Entry 7Q4W (electron microscopy, 3.78 A resolution); this record covers chains B and C of the 6 polymer chains in the assembly.

== Chain B ==
Molecule: Iron hydrogenase HydB
From: Acetobacterium woodii DSM 1030
Notes: EC 1.12.7.2
UniProt: H6LFG4 (H6LFG4_ACEWD); numbering as in UniProt (aligned over 130-599)
Amino-acid sequence (470 residues; each row starts with the number of its first residue):
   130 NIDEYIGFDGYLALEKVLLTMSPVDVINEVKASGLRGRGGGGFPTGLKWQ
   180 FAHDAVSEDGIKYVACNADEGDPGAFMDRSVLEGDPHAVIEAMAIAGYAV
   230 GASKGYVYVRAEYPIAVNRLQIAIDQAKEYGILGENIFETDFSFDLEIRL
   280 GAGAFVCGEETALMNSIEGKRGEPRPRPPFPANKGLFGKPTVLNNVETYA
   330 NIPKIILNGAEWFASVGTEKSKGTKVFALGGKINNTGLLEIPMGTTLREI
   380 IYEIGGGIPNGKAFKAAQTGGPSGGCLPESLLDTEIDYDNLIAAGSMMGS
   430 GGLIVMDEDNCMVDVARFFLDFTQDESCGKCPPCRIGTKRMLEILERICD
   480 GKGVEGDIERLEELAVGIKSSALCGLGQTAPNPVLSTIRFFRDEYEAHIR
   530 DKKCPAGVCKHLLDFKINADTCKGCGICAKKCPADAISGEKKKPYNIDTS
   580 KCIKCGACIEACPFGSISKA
Bound ions: Zn2+: Cys440, His527, Cys533, Cys538; 4Fe-4S cluster Fe site 1: Cys457, Cys460, Cys463, Cys503; 4Fe-4S cluster Fe site 2: Cys551, Cys554, Cys557, Cys591; 4Fe-4S cluster Fe site 3: Cys561, Cys581, Cys584, Cys587
Small-molecule neighbours:
  - FMN (flavin mononucleotide): Gly166, Arg167, Gly168, Gly169, Gly170, Gly171, Phe172, Asn196, Asp198, Glu199, Gly200, Phe284, Val285, Gly287, Glu288, Glu289, Asn324, Ser429, Gly504, Leu505
  - 4Fe-4S cluster (SF4), molecule 1: Val285, Glu302, Pro303, Ser456, Cys457, Gly458, Lys459, Cys460, Cys463, Arg464, Leu502, Cys503, Gly504, Gly506
  - 4Fe-4S cluster (SF4), molecule 2: Phe544, Lys560, Cys561, Pro562, Ala563, Ala565, Ile566, Cys581, Ile582, Lys583, Cys584, Gly585, Ala586, Cys587
  - 4Fe-4S cluster (SF4), molecule 3: Ile546, Cys551, Lys552, Gly553, Cys554, Gly555, Ile556, Cys557, Tyr574, Ala590, Cys591, Pro592, Phe593, Ile596

== Chain C ==
Molecule: Iron hydrogenase HydC
From: Acetobacterium woodii DSM 1030
Notes: EC 1.12.7.2
Amino-acid sequence (156 residues; each row starts with the number of its first residue):
     1 MAELIPVENLDVVKAIVAEHREVPGCLMQILQETQLKYGYLPLELQGTIA
    51 DELGIPLTEVYGVATFYSQFTLKPKGKYKIGICLGTACYVRGSQAIIDKV
   101 NSVLGTQVGDTTEDGKWSVDATRCVGACGLAPVMMINEEVFGRLTVDEIP
   151 GILEKY
Not modelled in the structure: 130-156
Bound ions: 2Fe-2S cluster Fe: Cys83, Cys88, Cys124, Cys128
Small-molecule neighbours: 2Fe-2S cluster (FES): Cys83, Gly85, Thr86, Ala87, Cys88, Arg123, Cys124, Val125, Gly126, Ala127, Cys128

== How chain B and chain C interact ==
Contacting residue pairs - 39 pairs, chain B then chain C:
  Pro202(B) - Thr86(C)
  Pro202(B) - Cys124(C)  hydrophobic
  Gly203(B) - Cys128(C)
  Arg208(B) - Val125(C)
  Arg208(B) - Gly126(C)  hydrogen bond (side chain-backbone)
  Tyr242(B) - Val125(C)
  Arg278(B) - Pro24(C)
  Arg278(B) - Gly25(C)
  Leu279(B) - Met28(C)
  Ala281(B) - Met28(C)
  Ala281(B) - Tyr67(C)  hydrophobic
  Ala281(B) - Gln69(C)  hydrogen bond (backbone-side chain)
  Gly282(B) - Gln69(C)
  Ala283(B) - Gln69(C)
  Ile296(B) - Gly25(C)
  Glu297(B) - Gly25(C)
  Gly298(B) - Gly25(C)
  Gly298(B) - Leu27(C)
  Arg300(B) - Val63(C)
  Arg300(B) - Phe66(C)
  Gly301(B) - Phe66(C)
  Gly360(B) - Arg91(C)  hydrogen bond (backbone-side chain)
  Lys361(B) - Val90(C)
  Lys361(B) - Arg91(C)
  Ile362(B) - Arg91(C)
  Thr365(B) - Gly129(C)
  Ile433(B) - Thr86(C)
  Asn439(B) - Val90(C)
  Asp443(B) - Tyr89(C)  hydrogen bond
  Val444(B) - Tyr89(C)  hydrogen bond (backbone-side chain)
  Arg446(B) - Tyr89(C)  hydrogen bond
  Arg446(B) - Gln94(C)
  Phe447(B) - Leu84(C)
  Phe447(B) - Tyr89(C)  hydrophobic
  Phe447(B) - Gln94(C)
  Phe448(B) - Thr86(C)
  Asp450(B) - Arg123(C)  salt bridge
  Phe451(B) - Arg123(C)
  Asp454(B) - Arg123(C)  salt bridge
Other interface residues (no listed pair), chain B (36 interface residues in all): Phe205, Tyr237, Gly280, Val285, Ser295, Lys299, Phe316, Val434
Other interface residues (no listed pair), chain C (25 interface residues in all): Gln29, Gly62, Gly85, Ala87, Ala127

== Summary ==
36 residues of chain B face 25 of chain C across their interface, with 6 hydrogen bonds and 2 salt bridges.
Polar contacts include Asp450(B)-Arg123(C), Asp454(B)-Arg123(C) and Arg208(B)-Gly126(C). Chain B binds flavin
mononucleotide and 3 copies of 4Fe-4S cluster. Ligands of chain C: 2Fe-2S cluster.
Here chain B is Iron hydrogenase HydB and chain C is Iron hydrogenase HydC, both from Acetobacterium woodii
DSM 1030. Entry 7Q4W (CryoEM structure of electron bifurcating Fe-Fe hydrogenase HydABC complex A. woodii in
the oxidised state) was determined by electron microscopy together with 7Q4V, 8A5E, 8A6T and 8BEW from the
same study.
